PDB entry 7SPU | electron microscopy, 3.73 A resolution | chains F and h of the 54 polymer chains in the assembly

[Chain F]
Name: Gene 3 protein
Organism: Shigella phage Sf6
UniProtKB: Q716H2 (Q716H2_BPSFV); numbering as in UniProt (aligned over 1-708)
Chain sequence (708 residues; numbered 1 to 708; the number before each row is that of its first residue):
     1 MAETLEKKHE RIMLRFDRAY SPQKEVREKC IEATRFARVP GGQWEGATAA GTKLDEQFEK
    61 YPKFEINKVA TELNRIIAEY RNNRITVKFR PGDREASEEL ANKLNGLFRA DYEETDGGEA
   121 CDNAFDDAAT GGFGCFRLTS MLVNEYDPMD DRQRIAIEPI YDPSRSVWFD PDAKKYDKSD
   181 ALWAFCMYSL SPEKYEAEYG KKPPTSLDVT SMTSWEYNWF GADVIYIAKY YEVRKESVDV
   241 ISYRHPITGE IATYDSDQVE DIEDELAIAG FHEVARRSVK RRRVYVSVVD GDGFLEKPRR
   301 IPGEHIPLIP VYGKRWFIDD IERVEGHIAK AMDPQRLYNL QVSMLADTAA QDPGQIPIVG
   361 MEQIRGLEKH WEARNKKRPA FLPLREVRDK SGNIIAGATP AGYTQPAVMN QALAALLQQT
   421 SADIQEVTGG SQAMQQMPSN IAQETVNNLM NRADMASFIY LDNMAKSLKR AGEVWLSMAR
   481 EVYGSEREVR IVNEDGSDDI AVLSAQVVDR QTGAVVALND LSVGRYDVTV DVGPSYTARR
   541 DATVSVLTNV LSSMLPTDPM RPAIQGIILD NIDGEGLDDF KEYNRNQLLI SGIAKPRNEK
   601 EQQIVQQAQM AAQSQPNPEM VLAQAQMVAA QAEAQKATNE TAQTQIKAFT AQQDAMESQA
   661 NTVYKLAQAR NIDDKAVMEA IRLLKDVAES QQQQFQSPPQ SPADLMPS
Not modelled in the structure: 144-151, 430-449, 492-506, 672-708

[Chain h]
Name: Gene 7 protein
Organism: Shigella phage Sf6
UniProtKB: Q716G8 (Q716G8_BPSFV); numbering as in UniProt (aligned over 1-160)
Chain sequence (160 residues; row label = number of the first residue in the row):
     1 MATVLTKGEI VLFALRKFAI ASNASLTDVE PQSIEDGVND LEDMMSEWMI NPGDIGYAFA
    61 TGDEQPLPDD ESGLPRKYKH AVGYQLLLRM LSDYSLEPTP QVLSNAQRSY DALMTDTLVV
   121 PSMRRRGDFP VGQGNKYDVF TSDRYYPGDL PLIDGDIPNA
Not modelled in the structure: 1-2, 151-160

[Chain F / chain h interface]
Contacting residue pairs (21):
  Met361(F) - Asp111(h)
  Arg365(F) - Asn51(h)
  Arg365(F) - Pro52(h)  hydrogen bond (side chain-backbone)
  Arg365(F) - Met114(h)  hydrogen bond (side chain-backbone)
  Arg365(F) - Thr117(h)  hydrogen bond (side chain-backbone)
  Arg365(F) - Leu118(h)
  Glu368(F) - Pro121(h)
  Glu372(F) - Pro121(h)
  Glu372(F) - Ser122(h)
  Glu372(F) - Met123(h)
  Glu372(F) - Arg124(h)
  Arg374(F) - Met123(h)
  Asn375(F) - Met123(h)
  Asn375(F) - Arg126(h)  hydrogen bond (backbone-side chain)
  Lys376(F) - Arg124(h)  hydrogen bond (side chain-backbone)
  Lys376(F) - Arg125(h)
  Lys376(F) - Arg126(h)
  Arg385(F) - Asn51(h)
  Lys390(F) - Pro100(h)  hydrogen bond (side chain-backbone)
  Lys390(F) - Leu103(h)
  Lys390(F) - Gln107(h)
Also at the interface, not in a pair above, chain F (11 interface residues in all): Glu362, Gly366
Also at the interface, not in a pair above, chain h (18 interface residues in all): Ser104, Thr115, Val119

[In short]
11 residues of chain F face 18 of chain h across their interface; the contacts include 6 hydrogen bonds. Polar
contacts include Arg365(F)-Pro52(h), Arg365(F)-Met114(h) and Arg365(F)-Thr117(h).
Chain F is Gene 3 protein and chain h is Gene 7 protein, both from Shigella phage Sf6; the structure, In situ
cryo-EM structure of bacteriophage Sf6 gp3:gp7:gp5 complex in conformation 1 at 3.73A resolution, was
determined by electron microscopy, deposited together with 7UKJ, 7SFS, 7SG7 and 7SP4.
